Entry 1XRB (X-ray diffraction, 3.00 A resolution); this record covers chain A.

Chain A:
Name: S-adenosylmethionine synthetase
Organism: Escherichia coli
Notes: EC 2.5.1.6; engineered mutation(s): MET RESIDUES ARE REPLACED WITH SELENOMETHIONINE
UniProtKB: P04384 (METK_ECOLI); residues 1-383 here correspond to UniProt positions 2-384 (UniProt number = residue number + 1)
Sequence (383 residues; each row starts with the number of its first residue):
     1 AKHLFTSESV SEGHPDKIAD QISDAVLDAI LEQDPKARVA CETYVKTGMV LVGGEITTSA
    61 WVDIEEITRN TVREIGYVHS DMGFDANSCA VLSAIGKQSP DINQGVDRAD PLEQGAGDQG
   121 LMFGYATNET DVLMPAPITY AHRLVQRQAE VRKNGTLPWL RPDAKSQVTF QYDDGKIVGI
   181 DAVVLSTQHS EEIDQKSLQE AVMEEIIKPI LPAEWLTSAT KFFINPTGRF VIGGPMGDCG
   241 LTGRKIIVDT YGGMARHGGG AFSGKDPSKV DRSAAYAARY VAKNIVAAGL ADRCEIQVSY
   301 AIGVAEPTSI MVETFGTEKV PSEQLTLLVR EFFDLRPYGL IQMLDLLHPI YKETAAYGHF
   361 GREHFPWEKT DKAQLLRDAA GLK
Disordered / not traced: 102-107
Modified residues: Mse-49, Mse-82, Mse-122, Mse-134, Mse-203, Mse-236, Mse-254, Mse-311, Mse-343 (selenomethionine; parent Met)
Bound ions: K+ site 1 near Glu-42 (its only coordinating residue here); K+ site 2 near Gly-243 (its only coordinating residue here); Mg2+: Asp-271 (together with phosphate ion)

In short:
Chain A is S-adenosylmethionine synthetase (Escherichia coli); the structure, S-adenosylmethionine synthetase
(MAT, ATP: L-methionine S-adenosyltransferase, E.C.2.5.1.6) in which MET residues are replaced with
selenomethionine residues ..., was determined by X-ray diffraction together with 1XRA and 1XRC from the same
study.
